Entry 2JF9 (X-ray diffraction, 2.10 A resolution); this record covers chains A and B of the 6 polymer chains in the assembly.

== Chain A (and B) ==
Name: Estrogen receptor
Organism: Homo sapiens
Notes: fragment: ligand-binding domain, residues 304-533; chain B of this document is another copy of the same molecule, construct and numbering; everything in this record applies to it too
UniProt: P03372 (ESR1_HUMAN); residues 304-533 here = UniProt positions 304-533
Amino-acid sequence (252 residues; row label = number of the first residue in the row):
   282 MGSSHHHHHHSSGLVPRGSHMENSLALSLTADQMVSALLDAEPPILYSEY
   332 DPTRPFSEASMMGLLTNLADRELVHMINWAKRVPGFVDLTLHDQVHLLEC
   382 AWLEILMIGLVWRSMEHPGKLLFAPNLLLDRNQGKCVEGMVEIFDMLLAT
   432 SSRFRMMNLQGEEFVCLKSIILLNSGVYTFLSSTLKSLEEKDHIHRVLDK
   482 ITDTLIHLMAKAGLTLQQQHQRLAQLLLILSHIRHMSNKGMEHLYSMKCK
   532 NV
Unresolved in the structure: 282-304, 461-469, 529-533 (chain B: 282-304, 333-340, 461-468, 530-533)
Metal / ion sites: Ca2+: T334 (shared with 2 residues of chain R)
Residues lining bound ligands:
  - bicarbonate ion (BCT): I326, L327, Y328, R352
  - 4-hydroxytamoxifen (OHT): M343, L346, T347, L349, A350, D351, E353, L354, W383, L384, L387, M388, L391, R394, F404, M421, I424, F425, L428, G521, H524, L525, M528

== Chain A / chain B interface ==
Residue-residue contacts (57; chain A residue first):
  A430(A) - Y459(B)
  T431(A) - Y459(B)
  R434(A) - Y459(B)
  R434(A) - H476(B)
  I451(A) - L509(B)  hydrophobic
  N455(A) - L509(B)
  N455(A) - S512(B)
  N455(A) - H513(B)  hydrogen bond (backbone-side chain)
  S456(A) - H513(B)
  Y459(A) - A430(B)  hydrophobic
  Y459(A) - T431(B)
  Y459(A) - R434(B)
  Y459(A) - I510(B)
  Y459(A) - H513(B)
  T460(A) - M427(B)
  H476(A) - R434(B)
  D480(A) - Q502(B)
  D480(A) - Q506(B)  hydrogen bond
  T483(A) - H501(B)
  T483(A) - A505(B)
  D484(A) - Q498(B)  hydrogen bond
  D484(A) - Q502(B)  hydrogen bond
  I487(A) - H501(B)
  L497(A) - L497(B)  hydrophobic
  Q498(A) - D484(B)  hydrogen bond
  H501(A) - T483(B)
  H501(A) - D484(B)  salt bridge
  H501(A) - I487(B)
  H501(A) - H501(B)
  H501(A) - L504(B)
  Q502(A) - D480(B)
  Q502(A) - D484(B)  hydrogen bond
  L504(A) - H501(B)
  A505(A) - T483(B)
  A505(A) - L508(B)  hydrophobic
  Q506(A) - D480(B)  hydrogen bond
  L508(A) - A505(B)  hydrophobic
  L509(A) - I451(B)  hydrophobic
  L509(A) - N455(B)
  L509(A) - L511(B)  hydrophobic
  I510(A) - Y459(B)  hydrogen bond (backbone-side chain)
  L511(A) - L509(B)  hydrophobic
  S512(A) - N455(B)
  S512(A) - R515(B)  hydrogen bond
  H513(A) - N455(B)  hydrogen bond (side chain-backbone)
  H513(A) - S456(B)  hydrogen bond (side chain-backbone)
  H513(A) - Y459(B)
  H513(A) - R515(B)
  R515(A) - S512(B)  hydrogen bond
  R515(A) - H513(B)  hydrogen bond
  R515(A) - H516(B)  hydrogen bond
  H516(A) - R515(B)  hydrogen bond
  H516(A) - N519(B)  hydrogen bond
  N519(A) - H516(B)  hydrogen bond
  N519(A) - N519(B)  hydrogen bond
  N519(A) - K520(B)
  E523(A) - E523(B)
Interface residues without a listed pair, chain A (33 interface residues in all): V458, L479, Q500
Interface residues without a listed pair, chain B (33 interface residues in all): V458, L479

== Summary ==
The chain A/chain B interface involves 33 residues from each chain; the contacts include 18 hydrogen bonds and
1 salt bridge. Among the polar pairs are H501(A)-D484(B), N455(A)-H513(B) and D480(A)-Q506(B). Ligands of
chain A: 4-hydroxytamoxifen and bicarbonate ion.
Both chains are Estrogen receptor (Homo sapiens). Entry 2JF9 (Estrogen receptor alpha lbd in complex with a
tamoxifen-specific peptide antagonist) was determined by X-ray diffraction (same publication as 2JFA).
